4XTN - chains D and E of the 5 polymer chains in the assembly; structure by X-ray diffraction, 2.20 A resolution.

[Chain D (and E)]
Protein: Sodium pumping rhodopsin
From: Dokdonia eikasta
Notes: chain E of this document is another copy of the same molecule, construct and numbering; everything in this record applies to it too
Reference sequence: N0DKS8 (N0DKS8_9FLAO); numbering as in UniProt (aligned over 1-280)
Amino-acid sequence (288 residues; each row starts with the number of its first residue):
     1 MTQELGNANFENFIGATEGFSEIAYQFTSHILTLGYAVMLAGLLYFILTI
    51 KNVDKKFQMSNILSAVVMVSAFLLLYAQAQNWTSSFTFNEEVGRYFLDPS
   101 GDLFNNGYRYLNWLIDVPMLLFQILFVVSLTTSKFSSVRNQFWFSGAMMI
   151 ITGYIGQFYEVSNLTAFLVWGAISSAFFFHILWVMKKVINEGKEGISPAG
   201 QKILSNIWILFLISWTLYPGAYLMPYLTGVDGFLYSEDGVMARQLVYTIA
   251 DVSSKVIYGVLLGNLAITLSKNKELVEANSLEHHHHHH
Not modelled in the structure: 1-3, 230, 272, 277-288 (chain E: 1-2, 230, 272, 277-288)
Sequence notes: expression tag (281-288)
Modified / non-standard residues: Lys255 (n~6~-[(2Z,4E,6E,8E)-3,7-dimethyl-9-(2,6,6-trimethylcyclohex-1-en-1-yl)nona-2,4,6,8-tetraenyl]lysine; LYR)
Bound ions: Na+ site 1: Tyr25, Thr83, Phe86 (shared with Asp102(E) of chain E); Na+ site 2: Asp102 (shared with 3 residues of chain C)
Residues lining bound ligands:
  - eicosane (LFA), molecule 1: Leu34, Ile249, Val252, Ser253, Ile257
  - eicosane (LFA), molecule 2: Tyr36, Tyr76, Gln80
  - eicosane (LFA), molecule 3: Val38, Ala41, Gly42, Tyr45, Val252, Val256, Val260, Asn264, Leu275
  - eicosane (LFA), molecule 4: Leu40, Leu43, Ile47, Phe72
  - eicosane (LFA), molecule 5: Leu40, Phe72, Tyr76
  - eicosane (LFA), molecule 6: Leu40, Leu43, Leu44, Ile47, Leu48
  - eicosane (LFA), molecule 7: Leu63, Val66, Leu114, Ile115, Met119, Phe122, Phe126
  - eicosane (LFA), molecule 8: Phe72, Leu73, Tyr76
  - eicosane (LFA), molecule 9: Leu114, Pro118, Met119, Arg139, Trp143, Ala147
  - eicosane (LFA), molecule 10: Asn140, Trp143, Phe144, Ala147
  - eicosane (LFA), molecule 11: Asn163, Thr165, Ala166, Val169, Trp170, Ile173
  - eicosane (LFA), molecule 12: Leu164, Leu168, Leu223, Tyr226
  - eicosane (LFA), molecule 13: Leu168, Gly171, Ala172, Ser175, Tyr222, Leu223, Lys255
  - eicosane (LFA), molecule 14: Ile173, Ala176, Phe177, His180
  - eicosane (LFA), molecule 15: Leu182, Trp183, Lys186, Trp208
  - eicosane (LFA), molecule 16: Lys186, Trp208, Leu212
  - eicosane (LFA), molecule 17: Asn206, Ile209, Leu210, Ile213, Ile249, Ser253
  - eicosane (LFA), molecule 18: Leu212, Ile213, Thr216, Leu217
  - eicosane (LFA), molecule 19: Ile257, Val260, Asn264
  - MPG ([(Z)-octadec-9-enyl] (2R)-2,3-bis(oxidanyl)propanoate): Ile155, Tyr159, Asn163, Ala166, Trp170

[Interface between chain D and chain E]
Pairs across the interface - 48 pairs, chain D then chain E:
  Glu22(D) - Asn7(E)
  Glu22(D) - Leu103(E)
  Ile23(D) - Asn7(E)
  Ile23(D) - Phe158(E)  hydrophobic
  Ile23(D) - Tyr159(E)
  Tyr25(D) - Asp102(E)  hydrogen bond
  Gln26(D) - Leu103(E)  hydrogen bond (side chain-backbone)
  Gln26(D) - Asn105(E)
  Gln26(D) - Phe158(E)
  Phe27(D) - Tyr154(E)
  Ser29(D) - Tyr108(E)  hydrogen bond
  His30(D) - Asn105(E)
  His30(D) - Gly107(E)
  His30(D) - Tyr108(E)
  His30(D) - Leu111(E)
  His30(D) - Tyr154(E)  hydrogen bond
  Ile31(D) - Leu111(E)
  Thr33(D) - Leu74(E)
  Thr33(D) - Tyr108(E)
  Leu34(D) - Leu111(E)
  Leu34(D) - Ile115(E)  hydrophobic
  Ala37(D) - Leu73(E)  hydrophobic
  Val38(D) - Ile115(E)  hydrophobic
  Leu40(D) - Val69(E)
  Leu40(D) - Leu73(E)  hydrophobic
  Ala41(D) - Val66(E)  hydrophobic
  Ala41(D) - Val69(E)
  Leu44(D) - Leu43(E)  hydrophobic
  Leu44(D) - Ile47(E)  hydrophobic
  Leu44(D) - Ala65(E)  hydrophobic
  Leu44(D) - Val69(E)  hydrophobic
  Tyr45(D) - Met59(E)  hydrophobic
  Tyr45(D) - Ile62(E)  hydrophobic
  Leu48(D) - Ile50(E)  hydrophobic
  Thr49(D) - Met59(E)
  Thr49(D) - Ile62(E)
  Lys51(D) - Lys55(E)
  Asn52(D) - Lys55(E)  hydrogen bond
  Phe88(D) - Glu4(E)
  Phe88(D) - Pro99(E)
  Phe88(D) - Leu103(E)  hydrophobic
  Glu90(D) - Glu4(E)
  Glu90(D) - Pro99(E)
  Gly93(D) - Glu4(E)
  Tyr95(D) - Asp102(E)
  Tyr95(D) - Leu103(E)  hydrogen bond (side chain-backbone)
  Val276(D) - Phe126(E)  hydrophobic
  Val276(D) - Phe135(E)
Other interface residues (no listed pair), chain D (31 interface residues in all): Tyr36, Thr83, Phe86, Thr87, Glu91, Val92
Other interface residues (no listed pair), chain E (31 interface residues in all): Leu5, Ala8, Ala77, Ser100, Leu114

[In short]
The chain D/chain E interface involves 31 residues from each chain; the contacts include 6 hydrogen bonds.
Polar contacts include Tyr25(D)-Asp102(E), Gln26(D)-Leu103(E) and Ser29(D)-Tyr108(E). Bound to chain D: 19
copies of eicosane and compound MPG. Tyr25(D), Thr83(D) and Phe86(D) form the Na+ site 1.
Chain D and chain E are both Sodium pumping rhodopsin (Dokdonia eikasta); the structure, Crystal structure of
the light-driven sodium pump KR2 in the pentameric red form, pH 4.9, was determined by X-ray diffraction (same
publication as 4XTL and 4XTO).
